PDB entry 9IIZ | electron microscopy, 3.80 A resolution | chains A and B of the 3 polymer chains in the assembly

== Chain A ==
Molecule: Piwi
Organism: Ephydatia fluviatilis
Reference sequence: D5MRY8 (D5MRY8_9METZ); residue numbers follow UniProt; this construct covers 1-987
Amino-acid sequence (987 residues; each row starts with the number of its first residue):
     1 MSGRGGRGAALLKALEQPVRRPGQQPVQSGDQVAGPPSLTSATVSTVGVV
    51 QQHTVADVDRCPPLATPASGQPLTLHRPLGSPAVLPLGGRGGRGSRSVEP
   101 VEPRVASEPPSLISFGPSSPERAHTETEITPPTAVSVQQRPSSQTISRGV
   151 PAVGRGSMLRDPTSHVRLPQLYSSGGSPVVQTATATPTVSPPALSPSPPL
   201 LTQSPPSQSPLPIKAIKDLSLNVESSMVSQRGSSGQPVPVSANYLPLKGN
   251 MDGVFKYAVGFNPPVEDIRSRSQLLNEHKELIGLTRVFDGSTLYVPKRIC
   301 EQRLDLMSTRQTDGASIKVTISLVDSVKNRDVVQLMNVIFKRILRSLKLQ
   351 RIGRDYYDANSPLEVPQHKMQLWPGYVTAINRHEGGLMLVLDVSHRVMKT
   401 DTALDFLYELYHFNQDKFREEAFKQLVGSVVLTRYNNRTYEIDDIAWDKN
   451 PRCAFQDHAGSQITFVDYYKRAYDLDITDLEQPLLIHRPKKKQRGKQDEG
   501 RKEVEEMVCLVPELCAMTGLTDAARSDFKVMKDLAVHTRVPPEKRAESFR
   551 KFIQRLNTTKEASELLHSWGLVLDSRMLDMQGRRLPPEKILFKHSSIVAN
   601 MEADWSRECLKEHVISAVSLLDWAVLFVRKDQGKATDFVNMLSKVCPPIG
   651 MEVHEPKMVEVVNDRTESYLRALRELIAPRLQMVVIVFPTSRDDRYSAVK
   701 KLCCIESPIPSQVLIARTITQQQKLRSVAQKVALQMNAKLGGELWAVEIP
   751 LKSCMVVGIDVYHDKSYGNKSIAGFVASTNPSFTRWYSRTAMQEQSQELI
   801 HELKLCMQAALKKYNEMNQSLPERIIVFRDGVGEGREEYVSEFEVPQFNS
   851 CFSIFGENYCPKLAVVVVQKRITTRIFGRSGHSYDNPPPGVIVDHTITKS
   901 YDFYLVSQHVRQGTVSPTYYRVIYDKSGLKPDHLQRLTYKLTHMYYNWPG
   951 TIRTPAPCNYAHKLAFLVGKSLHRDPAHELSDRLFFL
Not modelled in the structure: 1-583, 873-899

== Chain B ==
Molecule: 25-nt RNA strand
Organism: Homo sapiens
Sequence (25 nucleotides; each row starts with the number of its first residue):
     1 UUACCAUCAACAUGGAAACUUGGCU

== Chain A / chain B interface ==
Pairs across the interface - 27 pairs, chain A then chain B:
  Ser-691(A) / U1(B)  base contact
  Arg-692(A) / U1(B)  base contact
  Arg-695(A) / U1(B)  base contact
  Tyr-696(A) / U1(B)  hydrogen bond to the base
  Gln-712(A) / U1(B)  phosphate contact
  Val-713(A) / U1(B)  phosphate contact
  Leu-714(A) / U2(B)  phosphate contact
  Ile-715(A) / U1(B)  base contact
  Ile-715(A) / U2(B)  hydrogen bond to the phosphate
  Thr-718(A) / U2(B)  hydrogen bond to the base
  Val-728(A) / U2(B)  base contact
  Lys-731(A) / U2(B)  base contact
  Val-732(A) / U2(B)  sugar contact
  Gln-735(A) / U1(B)  hydrogen bond to the phosphate
  Gln-735(A) / U2(B)  hydrogen bond to the phosphate
  Gln-735(A) / A3(B)  hydrogen bond to the phosphate
  Lys-739(A) / U1(B)  salt bridge to the phosphate
  Gln-912(A) / A6(B)  sugar contact
  Gly-913(A) / A6(B)  sugar contact
  Tyr-945(A) / C4(B)  phosphate contact
  Asn-947(A) / A3(B)  hydrogen bond to the sugar
  Trp-948(A) / A3(B)  sugar contact
  Trp-948(A) / C4(B)  sugar contact
  Arg-953(A) / C5(B)  phosphate contact
  Arg-953(A) / A6(B)  salt bridge to the phosphate
  Lys-963(A) / C4(B)  salt bridge to the phosphate
  Leu-987(A) / U1(B)  phosphate contact
Also at the interface, not in a pair above, chain A (24 interface residues in all): Lys-700, Ser-711

== Overview ==
Chain A and chain B form an interface of 24 and 6 residues respectively; the contacts include 7 hydrogen bonds
and 3 salt bridges. Polar contacts include Tyr-696(A)/U1(B), Thr-718(A)/U2(B) and Asn-947(A)/A3(B).
Chain A is Piwi (Ephydatia fluviatilis) and chain B is a 25-nt RNA strand (Homo sapiens); the structure,
Cryo-EM Structure of EfPiwi-piRNA-target (25-nt, comma), was determined by electron microscopy, deposited
together with 9IIY, 9IJ0, 9IJ1, 9IJ2, 9IJ3, 9IJ4 and 9IJ5.
